Entry 2L0I (solution NMR); this record covers chains A and B.

== Chain A ==
Molecule: Regulator of Ty1 transposition protein 103
From: Saccharomyces cerevisiae
Notes: engineered mutation(s): P2A
Reference sequence: Q05543 (RT103_YEAST); numbering as in UniProt (aligned over 1-131)
Amino-acid sequence (142 residues; each row starts with the number of its first residue):
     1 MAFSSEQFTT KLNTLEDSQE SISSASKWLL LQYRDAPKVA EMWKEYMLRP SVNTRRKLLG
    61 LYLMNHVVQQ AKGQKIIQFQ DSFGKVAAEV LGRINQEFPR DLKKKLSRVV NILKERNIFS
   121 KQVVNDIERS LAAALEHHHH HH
Unresolved in the structure: 1, 138-142
Construct notes: cloning artifact (2); expression tag (132-142)
What the authors report for this chain:
  - specificity-determining residues: Arg-108
  - mutagenesis - R108N (Kd 100 uM): decreased binding to Ser2abP CTD
  - mutagenesis - R108N: unchanged growth
  - mutagenesis - R108N: unchanged expression
  - mutagenesis - R108N: decreased localization
  - mutagenesis - E115R: unchanged binding to first binding event
  - mutagenesis - E115R: decreased binding to second Rtt103-CID molecule
  - mutagenesis - E115R: decreased localization to 3'-end of the PMA1 and ADH1 genes

== Chain B ==
Molecule: DNA-directed RNA polymerase
Amino-acid sequence (14 residues; numbered 201 to 214; the number before each row is that of its first residue):
   201 YSPTSPSYSP TSPS
Unresolved in the structure: 201-205
Modified / non-standard residues: Ser-209 (phosphoserine; SEP)

== How chain A and chain B interact ==
Residue-residue contacts - 25 pairs, chain A then chain B:
  Glu-16(A) / Pro-206(B)
  Asp-17(A) / Pro-206(B)
  Asp-17(A) / Ser-207(B)
  Asp-17(A) / Tyr-208(B)
  Ser-18(A) / Pro-206(B)
  Gln-19(A) / Tyr-208(B)
  Gln-19(A) / Ser-212(B)
  Gln-19(A) / Pro-213(B)
  Gln-19(A) / Ser-214(B)
  Ile-22(A) / Tyr-208(B)
  Ser-23(A) / Pro-213(B)
  Ser-23(A) / Ser-214(B)
  Lys-27(A) / Ser-214(B)
  Tyr-62(A) / Tyr-208(B)
  Asn-65(A) / Tyr-208(B)
  Asn-65(A) / Pro-210(B)
  His-66(A) / Tyr-208(B)
  His-66(A) / Pro-213(B)
  His-66(A) / Ser-214(B)
  Gln-69(A) / Pro-210(B)
  Gln-69(A) / Pro-213(B)
  Gln-70(A) / Ser-214(B)
  Arg-108(A) / Ser-209(B)
  Val-109(A) / Pro-210(B)
  Ile-112(A) / Pro-210(B)
Interface residues without a listed pair, chain A (16 interface residues in all): Glu-20
The authors on this interface:
  - interface residues, chain A: Ile-22(A), Tyr-62(A), Asn-65(A), Arg-108(A), Val-109(A), Ile-112(A)

== Overview ==
16 residues of chain A face 8 of chain B across their interface. From the paper: R108N of chain A reduces
binding to Ser2abP CTD; interface residues Ile-22(A), Tyr-62(A) and Asn-65(A) among others.
Here chain A is Regulator of Ty1 transposition protein 103 (Saccharomyces cerevisiae) and chain B is
DNA-directed RNA polymerase. Entry 2L0I (Solution structure of Rtt103 CTD-interacting domain bound to a Ser2
phosphorylated CTD peptide) was determined by solution NMR.
